PDB entry 5K5Q | X-ray diffraction, 2.65 A resolution | chains C and N of the 8 polymer chains in the assembly

Chain C:
Molecule: AspA
From: Sulfolobus sp. NOB8H2
Reference sequence: O93706 (O93706_9CREN); residues 2-93 here = UniProt positions 2-93
Sequence (92 residues; row label = number of the first residue in the row):
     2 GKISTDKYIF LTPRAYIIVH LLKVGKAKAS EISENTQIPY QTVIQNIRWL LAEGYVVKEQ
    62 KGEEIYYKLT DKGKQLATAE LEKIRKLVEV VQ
Not modelled in the structure: 93

Chain N:
Molecule: 32-nt DNA strand
Sequence (32 nucleotides; row label = number of the first residue in the row):
    13 AAATATGCTC TATGATTAAC ATAGAGCAAT TT

Chain C / chain N interface:
Residue-residue contacts - 13 pairs, chain C then chain N:
  Lys-8(C) / DT25(N)  phosphate contact
  Tyr-9(C) / DA24(N)  phosphate contact
  Tyr-9(C) / DT25(N)  hydrogen bond to the phosphate
  Pro-14(C) / DA24(N)  phosphate contact
  Pro-40(C) / DT25(N)  phosphate contact
  Pro-40(C) / DG26(N)  phosphate contact
  Gln-42(C) / DT25(N)  base contact
  Gln-42(C) / DG26(N)  base contact
  Gln-42(C) / DA27(N)  base contact
  Thr-43(C) / DA24(N)  sugar contact
  Thr-43(C) / DT25(N)  hydrogen bond to the phosphate
  Asn-47(C) / DA24(N)  hydrogen bond to the phosphate
  Glu-64(C) / DA33(N)  sugar contact
Interface residues without a listed pair, chain C (12 interface residues in all): Gly-2, Ile-39, Gln-46, Trp-50
Interface residues without a listed pair, chain N (7 interface residues in all): DG19, DT23

In short:
12 residues of chain C face 7 of chain N across their interface, with 3 hydrogen bonds. Polar pairs include
Tyr-9(C)/DT25(N), Thr-43(C)/DT25(N) and Asn-47(C)/DA24(N).
Chain C is AspA (Sulfolobus sp. NOB8H2) and chain N is a 32-nt DNA strand; the structure, Structure of
AspA-DNA complex: novel centromere bindng protein-centromere complex, was determined by X-ray diffraction.
